8R5G - chains A and G of the 12 polymer chains in the assembly; structure by electron microscopy, 4.28 A resolution (low resolution: residue-level contacts below are approximate; hydrogen-bond / salt-bridge calls are withheld).

Chain A:
Name: Capsid protein
From: Staphylococcus phage 812
Reference sequence: A1YTN7 (A1YTN7_9CAUD); numbering as in UniProt (aligned over 1-292)
Sequence (292 residues; numbered 1 to 292; the number before each row is that of its first residue):
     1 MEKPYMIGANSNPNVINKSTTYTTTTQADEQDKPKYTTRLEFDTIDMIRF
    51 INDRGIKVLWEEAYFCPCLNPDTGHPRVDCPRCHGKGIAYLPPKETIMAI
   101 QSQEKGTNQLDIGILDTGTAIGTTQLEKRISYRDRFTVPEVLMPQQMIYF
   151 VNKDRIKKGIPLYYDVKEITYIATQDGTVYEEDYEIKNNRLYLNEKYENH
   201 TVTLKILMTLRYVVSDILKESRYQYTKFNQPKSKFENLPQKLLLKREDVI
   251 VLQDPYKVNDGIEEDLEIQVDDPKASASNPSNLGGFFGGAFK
Unresolved in the structure: 1, 270-292
Bound ions: Zn2+: Cys66, Cys68, Cys80, Cys83

Chain G:
Name: Baseplate hub assembly protein
From: Staphylococcus phage 812
Reference sequence: A1YTN9 (A1YTN9_9CAUD); residues 1-278 here = UniProt positions 1-278
Sequence (278 residues; each row starts with the number of its first residue):
     1 MAITSVDSYLLSEIKPRLNTVLENCYIIDEVLKDFDYQTRESFKEAFCGK
    51 NAQHEVTVGFNFPKFKNNYEAHYLIQLGQGQETKNSLGSIQSSYFEATGD
   101 TLVESSTAIREDDKLVFTVSKPIGELIKVEDIEFAKYDNLQVEGNKVSFK
   151 YQTNEDYENYNANIIFTEKKNDSKGLVKGFTVEEQVTVVGLSFNVDVARC
   201 LDAVLKMILISMRDSIEEQQTFQLQNLSFGDIAPIIEDGDSMIFGRPTII
   251 KYTSSLDLDYTITQDINKLTFKERKDWK
Unresolved in the structure: 1, 277-278

Interface between chain A and chain G:
Pairs across the interface (53; chain A residue first):
  Asn70(A) with Asp36(G); Gln38(G); Thr39(G)
  Thr73(A) with Asp196(G); Arg199(G)
  His75(A) with Asn194(G); Val195(G); Asp196(G)
  Pro76(A) with Asn194(G)
  Arg77(A) with Glu45(G)
  Val78(A) with Ser42(G); Ala46(G); Val197(G)
  Asp79(A) with His54(G)
  Gly85(A) with Asn194(G)
  Leu110(A) with Phe62(G); Ile236(G)
  Asp111(A) with Asn61(G); Phe62(G); Pro63(G)
  Ile112(A) with Asn67(G); Tyr69(G); Leu74(G); Leu191(G); Ile236(G)
  Gly113(A) with Pro63(G); Phe65(G); Tyr69(G)
  Ile114(A) with Lys64(G); Phe65(G); Tyr69(G)
  Leu115(A) with Tyr69(G)
  Thr117(A) with Asp238(G)
  Arg155(A) with Glu55(G)
  Lys158(A) with Lys50(G); Ala52(G)
  Pro161(A) with Glu55(G)
  Tyr163(A) with Lys66(G); Asn67(G); Asn68(G)
  Arg190(A) with Gln53(G)
  Val213(A) with Asp240(G)
  Lys245(A) with Gly239(G)
  Arg246(A) with Asp240(G)
  Glu247(A) with Asp240(G)
  Asp248(A) with Lys66(G); Asp240(G)
  Val249(A) with Asp240(G); Ser241(G); Ile243(G)
  Ile250(A) with Phe193(G); Asp240(G); Ser241(G)
Also at the interface, not in a pair above, chain A (32 interface residues in all): Asp72, Asn108, Gln109, Ile148, Tyr164
Also at the interface, not in a pair above, chain G (39 interface residues in all): Phe43, Thr57, Phe60, Glu70, Ile235

In short:
Chain A and chain G form an interface of 32 and 39 residues respectively. The Zn2+ site is built by Cys66(A),
Cys68(A), Cys80(A) and Cys83(A).
Chain A is Capsid protein and chain G is Baseplate hub assembly protein, both from Staphylococcus phage 812;
the structure, Neck-tail junction of phage 812 virion (C6), was determined by electron microscopy (same
publication as 8Q01, 8Q1I, 8Q7D, 8QEK, 8QEM, 8QJE, 8QKH and 8R69).
